1FJG - chains A and T of the 22 polymer chains in the assembly; structure by X-ray diffraction, 3.00 A resolution.

# Chain A
Molecule: 16S ribosomal RNA
Source organism: Thermus thermophilus
Sequence (1522 nucleotides; row label = number of the first residue in the row; note: 42 numbers in that range are skipped by the numbering (no residue carries them; nothing is unmodelled there); a row labelled like 190A-190L holds insertion residues (190A, then the next letters in order); numbering starts at 0):
     0 UUUGUUGGAGAGUUUGAUCCUGGCUCAGGGUGAACGCUGGCGGCGUGCCU
    50 AAGACAUGCAAGUCGUGCGGG
    73 CCGCGGGGUUUU
    88 ACUCCG
    95 UGGUC
   101 AGCGGCGGACGGGUGAGUAACGCGUGGGU
  129A G
   130 ACCUACCCGGAAGAGGGGGACAACCCGGGGAAACUCGGGCUAAUCCCCCA
   180 UGUGGACCCGC
190A-190L CCCUUGGGGUGU
   191 GUCCAAAGGGCUUU
   216 GCCCGCUUCCGGAUGGGCCCGCGUCCCAUCAGCUAGUUGGUGGGGUAAUG
   266 GCCCACCAAGGCGACGACGGGUAGCCGGUCUGAGAGGAUGGCCGGCCACA
   316 GGGGCACUGAGACACGGGCCCCACUCCUACGGGAGGCAGCAGUUAGGAAU
   366 CUUCCGCAAUGGGCGCAAGCCUGACGGAGCGACGCCGCUUGGAGGAAGAA
   416 GCCCUUCGGGGUGUAAACUCCUGAA
   442 CCCGGGACGAAACCCCCGACGA
   474 GGGGACUGACGGUACCGGG
   494 GUAAUAGCGCCGGCCAACUCCGUGCCAGCAGCCGCGGUAAUACGGAGGGC
   544 GCGAGCGUUACCCGGAUUCACUGGGCGUAAAGGGCGUGUAGGCGGCCUGG
   594 GGCGUCCCAUGUGAAAGACCACGGCUCAACCGUGGGGGAGCGUGGGAUAC
   644 GCUCAGGCUAGACGGUGGGAGAGGGUGGUGGAAUUCCCGGAGUAGCGGUG
   694 AAAUGCGCAGAUACCGGGAGGAACGCCGAUGGCGAAGGCAGCCACCUGGU
   744 CCACCCGUGACGCUGAGGCGCGAAAGCGUGGGGAGCAAACCGGAUUAGAU
   794 ACCCGGGUAGUCCACGCCCUAAACGAUGCGCGCUAGGUCUCUGGGUCU
   848 CCUGGGGGCCGAAGCUAACGCGUUAAGCGCGCCGCCUGGGGAGUACGGCC
   898 GCAAGGCUGAAACUCAAAGGAAUUGACGGGGGCCCGCACAAGCGGUGGAG
   948 CAUGUGGUUUAAUUCGAAGCAACGCGAAGAACCUUACCAGGCCUUGACAU
   998 GCUAGG
 1003A G
  1004 AACCCGGGUGAAAGCCUGGGGUGCCCC
1030A-1030D GCGA
  1031 GGGGAGCCCUAGCACAGGUGCUGCAUGGCCGUCGUCAGCUCGUGCCGUGA
  1081 GGUGUUGGGUUAAGUCCCGCAACGAGCGCAACCCCCGCCGUUAGUUGCCA
  1131 GCGGUUCGGCCGGGCACUCUAACGGGACUGCCCGCGAAA
  1171 GCGGGAGGAAGGAGGGGACGACGUCUGGUCAGCAUGGCCCUUACGGCCUG
  1221 GGCGACACACGUGCUACAAUGCCCACUACAAAGCGAUGCCACCCGGCAAC
  1271 GGGGAGCUAAUCGCAAAAAGGUGGGCCCAGUUCGGAUUGGGGUCUGCAAC
  1321 CCGACCCCAUGAAGCCGGAAUCGCUAGUAAUCGCGGAUCAG
 1361A C
  1362 CAUGCCGCGGUGAAUACGUUCCCGGGCCUUGUACACACCGCCCGUCACGC
  1412 CAUGGGAGCGGGCUCUACCCGAAGUCGCCGGG
  1446 AGCCUACGGG
  1459 CAGGCGCCGAGGGUAGGGCCCGUGACUGGGGCGAAGUCGUAACAAGGUAG
  1509 CUGUACCGGAAGGUGCGGCUGGAUCACCUCCUUUCU
Not modelled in the structure: 0-4, 1535-1544
Ion coordination: Mg2+ site 1: U12, G22; Mg2+ site 2 near U14 (its only coordinating residue here); Mg2+ site 3 near G21 (its only coordinating residue here); Mg2+ site 4: G61, U62, G105; Mg2+ site 5: G69, G70, U98; Mg2+ site 6: C106, G107, A325; Mg2+ site 7: G107, G326; Mg2+ site 8: G107, G108, G326; Mg2+ site 9: G108, A109; Mg2+ site 10: A109, G331; Mg2+ site 11: A109, G324, G326; Mg2+ site 12: A116, G117, G289; 63 more Mg2+ sites not listed
Small-molecule neighbours:
  - paromomycin (PAR): C1404, G1405, U1406, C1407, A1408, C1409, G1489, C1490, G1491, A1492, A1493, G1494, U1495, C1496
  - spectinomycin (SCM): C1063, G1064, C1066, G1068, C1069, A1191, C1192, G1193, U1194, G1386, G1387, C1388
  - streptomycin (SRY): U12, U13, U14, C526, G527, C912, A913, A914, A915, C1490, G1491
What the authors report for this chain:
  - binding site for Fragment of messenger RNA: G693, G926, C1400, C1402, C1403
  - Mg2+ coordination: G1401
  - binding site for spectinomycin: G1064, C1192
  - binding site for paromomycin: A1408, G1491, A1493
  - conformationally variable residues (side-chain flip): A1492, A1493
  - contacts within the chain: G1064-C1192 (hydrogen bond)

# Chain T
Name: 30S ribosomal protein S20
Source organism: Thermus thermophilus
Amino-acid sequence (106 residues; row label = number of the first residue in the row):
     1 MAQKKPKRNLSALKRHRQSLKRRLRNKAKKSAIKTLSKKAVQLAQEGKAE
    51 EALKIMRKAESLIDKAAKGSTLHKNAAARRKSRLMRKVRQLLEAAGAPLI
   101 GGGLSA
Not modelled in the structure: 1-7

# How chain A and chain T interact
Contacting residue pairs - 93 pairs, chain A then chain T:
  A60(A) - Leu10(T)  phosphate contact
  G61(A) - Leu10(T)  phosphate contact
  G102(A) - Arg17(T)  salt bridge to the phosphate
  C103(A) - Lys14(T)  salt bridge to the phosphate
  C103(A) - Arg17(T)  salt bridge to the phosphate
  C103(A) - Lys21(T)  phosphate contact
  G104(A) - Lys14(T)  hydrogen bond to the base
  G104(A) - Gln18(T)  hydrogen bond to the phosphate
  G104(A) - Lys21(T)  salt bridge to the phosphate
  G105(A) - Arg22(T)  salt bridge to the phosphate
  C106(A) - Arg15(T)  base contact
  G107(A) - Arg15(T)  hydrogen bond to the base
  G108(A) - Arg15(T)  base contact
  C131(A) - Asn75(T)  phosphate contact
  C132(A) - Lys74(T)  hydrogen bond to the phosphate
  C132(A) - Asn75(T)  hydrogen bond to the phosphate
  U133(A) - Lys74(T)  salt bridge to the phosphate
  C175(A) - Lys29(T)  phosphate contact
  C176(A) - Lys29(T)  salt bridge to the phosphate
  C177(A) - Lys65(T)  salt bridge to the phosphate
  C178(A) - Lys65(T)  salt bridge to the phosphate
  A185(A) - Glu60(T)  base contact
  A185(A) - Ala78(T)  phosphate contact
  A185(A) - Lys81(T)  hydrogen bond to the base
  C186(A) - Ala78(T)  sugar contact
  C186(A) - Lys81(T)  hydrogen bond to the sugar
  C186(A) - Ser82(T)  phosphate contact
  C186(A) - Met85(T)  hydrogen bond to the sugar
  C187(A) - Ser82(T)  phosphate contact
  C187(A) - Met85(T)  sugar contact
  C187(A) - Arg89(T)  hydrogen bond to the sugar
  C187(A) - Leu104(T)  base contact
  C187(A) - Ser105(T)  hydrogen bond to the base
  C188(A) - Arg86(T)  salt bridge to the phosphate
  C188(A) - Arg89(T)  hydrogen bond to the sugar
  C188(A) - Ser105(T)  hydrogen bond to the base
  G190K(A) - Ser105(T)  base contact
  U190L(A) - Ser105(T)  hydrogen bond to the base
  U190L(A) - Ala106(T)  base contact
  G191(A) - Met85(T)  base contact
  G191(A) - Gly103(T)  hydrogen bond to the sugar
  G191(A) - Leu104(T)  base contact
  G191(A) - Ser105(T)  hydrogen bond to the base
  U192(A) - Arg57(T)  sugar contact
  U192(A) - Glu60(T)  hydrogen bond to the sugar
  U192(A) - Gly103(T)  hydrogen bond to the sugar
  C193(A) - Glu60(T)  sugar contact
  C193(A) - Ser61(T)  phosphate contact
  C193(A) - Asp64(T)  hydrogen bond to the sugar
  C194(A) - Ser61(T)  hydrogen bond to the phosphate
  C194(A) - Asp64(T)  sugar contact
  C194(A) - Lys65(T)  phosphate contact
  C194(A) - Lys68(T)  sugar contact
  A195(A) - Lys65(T)  phosphate contact
  A195(A) - Lys68(T)  hydrogen bond to the sugar
  U222(A) - Lys68(T)  phosphate contact
  U223(A) - Lys68(T)  salt bridge to the phosphate
  G259(A) - Arg83(T)  salt bridge to the phosphate
  G259(A) - Lys87(T)  salt bridge to the phosphate
  G260(A) - Arg83(T)  salt bridge to the phosphate
  U261(A) - Arg79(T)  salt bridge to the phosphate
  U261(A) - Arg80(T)  salt bridge to the phosphate
  U261(A) - Arg83(T)  hydrogen bond to the base
  A262(A) - Lys74(T)  sugar contact
  A262(A) - Asn75(T)  hydrogen bond to the sugar
  A263(A) - Asn75(T)  phosphate contact
  A263(A) - Arg79(T)  salt bridge to the phosphate
  C322(A) - Arg23(T)  sugar contact
  U323(A) - Ser19(T)  sugar contact
  U323(A) - Arg22(T)  phosphate contact
  U323(A) - Arg23(T)  sugar contact
  U323(A) - Asn26(T)  hydrogen bond to the phosphate
  G324(A) - Arg22(T)  salt bridge to the phosphate
  G324(A) - Asn26(T)  phosphate contact
  G324(A) - Ser70(T)  hydrogen bond to the phosphate
  A325(A) - Ser70(T)  hydrogen bond to the phosphate
  G332(A) - Leu10(T)  phosphate contact
  G333(A) - His16(T)  hydrogen bond to the sugar
  U1436(A) - Arg23(T)  salt bridge to the phosphate
  G1438(A) - Lys34(T)  salt bridge to the phosphate
  C1439(A) - Lys38(T)  salt bridge to the phosphate
  G1453(A) - Leu36(T)  sugar contact
  G1453(A) - Lys39(T)  phosphate contact
  G1453(A) - Lys58(T)  sugar contact
  G1454(A) - Thr35(T)  sugar contact
  G1454(A) - Lys39(T)  salt bridge to the phosphate
  G1455(A) - Ala28(T)  phosphate contact
  G1455(A) - Ser31(T)  phosphate contact
  G1455(A) - Ala32(T)  phosphate contact
  G1455(A) - Thr35(T)  hydrogen bond to the phosphate
  C1459(A) - Lys27(T)  salt bridge to the phosphate
  C1459(A) - Ser31(T)  hydrogen bond to the phosphate
  A1460(A) - Lys27(T)  salt bridge to the phosphate
Interface residues without a listed pair, chain A (51 interface residues in all): C174, G258, C1437
Interface residues without a listed pair, chain T (51 interface residues in all): Ala12, Leu24, Arg25, His73, Ala76, Gly102

# Summary
Chain A and chain T each contribute 51 residues to their interface, with 28 hydrogen bonds and 24 salt
bridges. Polar contacts include G104(A)-Lys14(T), G107(A)-Arg15(T) and A185(A)-Lys81(T). The paper reports a
binding site for Fragment of messenger RNA at G693(A), G926(A) and C1400(A) among others; a binding site for
paromomycin at A1408(A), G1491(A) and A1493(A).
Here chain A is 16S ribosomal RNA and chain T is 30S ribosomal protein S20, both from Thermus thermophilus.
Entry 1FJG (Structure of the thermus thermophilus 30S ribosomal subunit in complex with the antibiotics
streptomycin, spectinomycin, and ...) was determined by X-ray diffraction.
